Entry 3OU3 (X-ray diffraction, 1.70 A resolution); this record covers chains B and C of the 3 polymer chains in the assembly.

# Chain B
Protein: HIV-1 protease
From: Human immunodeficiency virus 1
UniProtKB: Q000H7 (Q000H7_9HIV1); residues 1-99 here = UniProt positions 1-99
Sequence (99 residues; row label = number of the first residue in the row):
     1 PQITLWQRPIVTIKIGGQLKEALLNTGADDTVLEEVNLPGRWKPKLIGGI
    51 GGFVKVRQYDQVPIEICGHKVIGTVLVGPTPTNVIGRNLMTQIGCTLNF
Differences from the reference sequence: conflict Asn-25 (Asp in Q000H7), Glu-35 (Asp in Q000H7), Val-36 (Ile in Q000H7), Leu-46 (Met in Q000H7)

# Chain C
Protein: PR/RT substrate peptide
UniProtKB: Q9YV20 (Q9YV20_9HIV1); residues 303-309 here correspond to UniProt positions 153-159 (UniProt number = residue number - 150)
Sequence (7 residues; row label = number of the first residue in the row):
   303 LNFPISP

# How chain B and chain C interact
Contacting residue pairs (18; chain B residue first):
  Arg-8(B) / Leu-303(C)
  Asn-25(B) / Phe-305(C)  hydrogen bond (side chain-backbone)
  Gly-27(B) / Phe-305(C)
  Gly-27(B) / Pro-306(C)
  Gly-27(B) / Ile-307(C)  hydrogen bond (backbone-backbone)
  Ala-28(B) / Ile-307(C)  hydrophobic
  Asp-29(B) / Ile-307(C)
  Asp-29(B) / Ser-308(C)
  Asp-29(B) / Pro-309(C)
  Asp-30(B) / Ile-307(C)
  Asp-30(B) / Pro-309(C)
  Lys-45(B) / Pro-309(C)  hydrogen bond (side chain-backbone)
  Leu-46(B) / Pro-309(C)
  Ile-47(B) / Pro-309(C)
  Gly-48(B) / Ser-308(C)
  Gly-48(B) / Pro-309(C)
  Thr-82(B) / Phe-305(C)
  Val-84(B) / Phe-305(C)  hydrophobic
Also at the interface, not in a pair above, chain B (14 interface residues in all): Thr-80, Pro-81

# Summary
Chain B and chain C form an interface of 14 and 6 residues respectively, with 3 hydrogen bonds. Polar contacts
include Asn-25(B)/Phe-305(C), Lys-45(B)/Pro-309(C) and Gly-27(B)/Ile-307(C).
Here chain B is HIV-1 protease (Human immunodeficiency virus 1) and chain C is PR/RT substrate peptide. Entry
3OU3 (MDR769 HIV-1 protease complexed with PR/RT hepta-peptide) was determined by X-ray diffraction together
with 3OTS, 3OTY, 3OU1, 3OU4, 3OUA, 3OUB, 3OUC and 3OUD from the same study.
